Entry 1GBV (X-ray diffraction, 2.00 A resolution); this record covers chains B and C of the 4 polymer chains in the assembly.

Chain B:
Name: Hemoglobin
From: Homo sapiens
UniProtKB: P68871 (HBB_HUMAN); numbering as in UniProt (aligned over 1-146)
Amino-acid sequence (146 residues; each row starts with the number of its first residue):
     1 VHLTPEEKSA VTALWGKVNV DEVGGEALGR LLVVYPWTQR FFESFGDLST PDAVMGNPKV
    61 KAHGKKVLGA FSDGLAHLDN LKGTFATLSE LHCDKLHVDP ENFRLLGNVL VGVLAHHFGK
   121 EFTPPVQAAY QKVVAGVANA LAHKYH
Sequence notes: engineered mutation Gly112 (Cys in P68871)
Ion coordination: heme Fe near His92 (its only coordinating residue here)
Small-molecule neighbours: heme (HEM): Leu31, Thr38, Phe41, Phe42, His63, Lys66, Val67, Ala70, Phe71, Phe85, Leu88, Leu91, His92, Leu96, Val98, Asn102, Phe103, Leu106, Val137, Leu141
UniProt features mapped onto this chain:
  - natural variant: Leu3 (H3L: In Graz; this construct carries the variant), Glu7 (E7A: In G-Makassar; E7K: In Hb C; E7Q: In Machida; E7V: In SKCA), Lys8 (E8K: In G-Siriraj; this construct carries the variant), Val11 (A11V: In Iraq-Halabja; this construct carries the variant), Gly16 (W16G: In Randwick; this construct carries the variant), Val23 (E23V: In D-Granada; this construct carries the variant), Gly24 (V24G: In Miyashiro; this construct carries the variant), Gly25 (G25D: In Moscva; G25R: In Riverdale-Bronx; G25V: In Savannah), Leu32 (L32P: In Yokohama), Val33 (L33V: In Muscat; this construct carries the variant), Arg40 (Q40R: In Tianshui; this construct carries the variant), Phe42 (F42Y: In Mequon; deletion: In Bruxelles), 11 further natural variant entries in UniProt

Chain C:
Name: Hemoglobin
From: Homo sapiens
Notes: engineered mutation(s): CHAIN B, D, C112G
UniProtKB: P69905 (HBA_HUMAN); residue numbers follow UniProt; this construct covers 1-141
Amino-acid sequence (141 residues; row label = number of the first residue in the row):
     1 VLSPADKTNV KAAWGKVGAH AGEYGAEALE RMFLSFPTTK TYFPHFDLSH GSAQVKGHGK
    61 KVADALTNAV AHVDDMPNAL SALSDLHAHK LRVDPVNFKL LSHCLLVTLA AHLPAEFTPA
   121 VHASLDKFLA SVSTVLTSKY R
Ion coordination: heme Fe: His87 (together with oxygen molecule)
Small-molecule neighbours:
  - heme (HEM): Met32, Thr39, Tyr42, Phe43, His45, Phe46, His58, Lys61, Val62, Ala65, Leu66, Leu83, Leu86, His87, Leu91, Val93, Asn97, Phe98, Leu101, Val132, Leu136
  - oxygen molecule (OXY): Phe43, His58, Val62, His87, Leu101
UniProt features mapped onto this chain:
  - site: Lys61 (Not glycated)
  - natural variant: Asp6 (A6D: In J-Toronto; this construct carries the variant), Ala13 (A13D: In J-Paris 1/J-Aljezur), Glu27 (A27E: In Shenyang; this construct carries the variant), Lys61 (K61N: In Zambia; deletion: In Clinic), Asp64 (A64D: In Pontoise; this construct carries the variant), Asp75 (D75A: In Lille; D75G: In Chapel Hill; D75N: In G-Pest), Ala111 (A111D: In Petah Tikva)

Interface between chain B and chain C:
Pairs across the interface - 25 pairs, chain B then chain C:
  Val34(B) with Arg141(C), hydrogen bond (backbone-side chain)
  Tyr35(B) with Arg141(C)
  Pro36(B) with Tyr140(C)
  Trp37(B) with Arg92(C); Asp94(C), hydrogen bond; Pro95(C); Tyr140(C), hydrophobic
  Gln39(B) with Arg92(C), hydrogen bond
  Arg40(B) with Tyr42(C); Leu91(C), hydrogen bond (side chain-backbone); Arg92(C), hydrogen bond (side chain-backbone)
  His97(B) with Thr41(C); Pro44(C)
  Val98(B) with Thr41(C)
  Asp99(B) with Thr41(C); Tyr42(C), hydrogen bond; Asp94(C); Asn97(C), hydrogen bond
  Pro100(B) with Thr38(C)
  Glu101(B) with Asp94(C); Val96(C)
  Leu105(B) with Asp94(C)
  Tyr145(B) with Thr41(C)
  His146(B) with Pro37(C); Lys40(C), hydrogen bond (backbone-side chain)

In short:
Chain B and chain C each contribute 14 residues to their interface; the contacts include 8 hydrogen bonds.
Polar pairs include Val34(B)-Arg141(C), Trp37(B)-Asp94(C) and Gln39(B)-Arg92(C). Bound to chain B: heme. Bound
to chain C: heme and oxygen molecule.
Here chain B is Hemoglobin and chain C is Hemoglobin, both from Homo sapiens. Entry 1GBV ((Alpha-oxy,
beta-(c112g)deoxy) T-state human hemoglobin) was determined by X-ray diffraction, deposited together with
1GBU.
